PDB entry 7PKZ | electron microscopy, 9.80 A resolution (very low resolution: no residue pairs are listed; an interface is given only as per-side residue counts) | chains L and N of the 78 polymer chains in the assembly

[Chain L (and N)]
Protein: Major vault protein
Source organism: Rattus norvegicus
Notes: chain N of this document is another copy of the same molecule, construct and numbering; everything in this record applies to it too
UniProtKB: Q62667 (MVP_RAT); residues 1-861 here = UniProt positions 1-861
Chain sequence (861 residues; row label = number of the first residue in the row):
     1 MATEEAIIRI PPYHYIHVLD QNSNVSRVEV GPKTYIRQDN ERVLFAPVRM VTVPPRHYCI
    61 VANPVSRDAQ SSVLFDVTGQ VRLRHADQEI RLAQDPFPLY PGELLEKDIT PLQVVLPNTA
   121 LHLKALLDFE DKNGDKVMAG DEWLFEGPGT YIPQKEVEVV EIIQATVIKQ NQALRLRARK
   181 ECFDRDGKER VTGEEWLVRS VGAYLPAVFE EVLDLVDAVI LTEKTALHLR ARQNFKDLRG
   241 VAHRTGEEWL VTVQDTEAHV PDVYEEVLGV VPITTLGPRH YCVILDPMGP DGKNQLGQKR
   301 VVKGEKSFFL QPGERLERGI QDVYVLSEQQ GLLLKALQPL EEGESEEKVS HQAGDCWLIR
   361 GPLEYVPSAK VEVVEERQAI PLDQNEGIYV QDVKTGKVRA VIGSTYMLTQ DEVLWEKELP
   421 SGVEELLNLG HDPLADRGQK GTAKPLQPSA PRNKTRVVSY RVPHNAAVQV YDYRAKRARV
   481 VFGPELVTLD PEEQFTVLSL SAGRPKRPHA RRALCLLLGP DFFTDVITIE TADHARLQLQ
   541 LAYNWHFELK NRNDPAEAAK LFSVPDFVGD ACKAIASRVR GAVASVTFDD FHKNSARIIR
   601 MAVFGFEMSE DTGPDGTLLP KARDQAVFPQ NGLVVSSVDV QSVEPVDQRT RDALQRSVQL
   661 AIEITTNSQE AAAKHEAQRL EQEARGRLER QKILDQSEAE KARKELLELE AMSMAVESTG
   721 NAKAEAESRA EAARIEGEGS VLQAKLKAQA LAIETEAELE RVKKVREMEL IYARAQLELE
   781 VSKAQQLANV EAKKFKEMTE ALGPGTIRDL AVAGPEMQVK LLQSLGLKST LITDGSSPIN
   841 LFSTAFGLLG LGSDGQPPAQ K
Unresolved in the structure: 1-4, 429-448, 610-618, 816-861
Sequence notes: conflict A69 (Thr in Q62667), V77 (Ile in Q62667), L104 (Val in Q62667), D186 (Glu in Q62667), E189 (Gly in Q62667), R232 (Leu in Q62667), K236 (Arg in Q62667), A242 (Leu in Q62667)
From the paper describing this entry:
  - mutagenesis - D39A (Tm = 59 degC): unchanged stability
  - mutagenesis - E4K/E5K/I7N/D39K, I7K (Tm = 56 degC): decreased stability

[Chain L / chain N interface]
At this resolution (10 A) residue pairs are not listed: 114 residues of chain L and 116 of chain N lie at the interface.

[In short]
114 residues of chain L face 116 of chain N across their interface. From the paper: E4K/E5K/I7N/D39K and I7K
of chain L reduce stability; D39A of chain L leaves stability unchanged.
Chain L and chain N are both Major vault protein (Rattus norvegicus); the structure, Vault structure in
committed conformation, was determined by electron microscopy (same publication as 7PKY and 7PKR).
